2GII - chains F and B of the 4 polymer chains in the assembly; structure by X-ray diffraction, 2.30 A resolution.

== Chain F ==
Molecule: 14-nt DNA strand
Sequence (14 nucleotides; row label = number of the first residue in the row):
     1 GCCGGTTAACCGGC

== Chain B ==
Name: Type II restriction enzyme HincII
Source organism: Haemophilus influenzae
Notes: EC 3.1.21.4
Reference sequence: P44413 (T2D2_HAEIN); numbering as in UniProt (aligned over 2-258)
Chain sequence (257 residues; each row starts with the number of its first residue):
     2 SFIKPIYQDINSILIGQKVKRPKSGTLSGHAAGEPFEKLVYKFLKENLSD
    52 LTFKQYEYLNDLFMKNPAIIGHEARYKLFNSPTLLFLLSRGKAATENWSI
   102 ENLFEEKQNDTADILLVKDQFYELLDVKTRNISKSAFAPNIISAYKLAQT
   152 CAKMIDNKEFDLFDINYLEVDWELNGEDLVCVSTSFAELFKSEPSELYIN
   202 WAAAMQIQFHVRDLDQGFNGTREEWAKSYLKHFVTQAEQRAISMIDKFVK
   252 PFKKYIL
Disordered / not traced: 17-34, 101-103, 175-181, 257-258
Sequence notes: conflict Thr130 (Arg in P44413), Trp173 (Ser in P44413); engineered mutation Phe138 (Gln in P44413)

== Interface between chain F and chain B ==
Pairs across the interface (16):
  DC3(F) with Tyr199(B), sugar contact
  DG4(F) with Phe138(B), base contact; Tyr199(B), hydrogen bond to the phosphate; Asn201(B), sugar contact
  DG5(F) with Phe138(B), base contact; Asn201(B), hydrogen bond to the base; Ala203(B), phosphate contact; Gln209(B), base contact; Arg241(B), salt bridge to the phosphate; Lys248(B), salt bridge to the phosphate
  DT6(F) with Ala203(B), base contact; Ala204(B), base contact
  DG12(F) with Lys108(B), salt bridge to the phosphate
  DG13(F) with Gly92(B), phosphate contact; Lys93(B), hydrogen bond to the phosphate
  DC14(F) with Lys93(B), salt bridge to the phosphate
Interface residues without a listed pair, chain B (13 interface residues in all): Tyr77, Phe249

== In short ==
The interface between chain F and chain B involves 7 residues on one side and 13 on the other, with 3 hydrogen
bonds and 4 salt bridges. Among the polar pairs are DG5(F)-Asn201(B), DG4(F)-Tyr199(B) and DG13(F)-Lys93(B).
Here chain F is a 14-nt DNA strand and chain B is Type II restriction enzyme HincII (Haemophilus influenzae).
Entry 2GII (Q138F HincII bound to cognate DNA GTTAAC) was determined by X-ray diffraction together with 2GIE,
2GIG, 2GIH and 2GIJ from the same study.
